5X9G - chains A and D of the 4 polymer chains in the assembly; structure by X-ray diffraction, 3.00 A resolution.

== Chain A (and D) ==
Name: Magnesium transporter MgtE
From: Thermus thermophilus (strain HB8 / ATCC 27634 / DSM 579)
Notes: chain D of this document is another copy of the same molecule, construct and numbering; everything in this record applies to it too
Reference sequence: Q5SMG8 (MGTE_THET8); residue numbers follow UniProt; this construct covers 1-275
Chain sequence (278 residues; row label = number of the first residue in the row; numbers below 1 keep their minus sign (Gly-2 is residue -2)):
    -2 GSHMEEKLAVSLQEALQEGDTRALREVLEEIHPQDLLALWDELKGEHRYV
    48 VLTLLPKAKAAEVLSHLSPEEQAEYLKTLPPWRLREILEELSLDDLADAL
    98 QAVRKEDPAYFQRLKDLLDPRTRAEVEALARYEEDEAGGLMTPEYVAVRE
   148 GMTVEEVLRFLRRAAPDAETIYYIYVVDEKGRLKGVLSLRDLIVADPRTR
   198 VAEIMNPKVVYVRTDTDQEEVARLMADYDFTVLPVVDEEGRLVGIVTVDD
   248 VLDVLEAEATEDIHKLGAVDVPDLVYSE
Disordered / not traced: -2 to 4, 253-275
Construct notes: expression tag (-2 to 0)
Ion coordination: Mg2+ site 1: Asp91, Asp247; Mg2+ site 2: Asp95, Gly136
Residues lining bound ligands: ATP (adenosine-5'-triphosphate): Tyr170, Tyr172, Val183, Leu184, Ser185, Arg187, Asp188, Asn203, Lys205, Val206, Val207, Phe227, Val229, Leu230, Pro231
UniProt features mapped onto this chain:
  - binding site (Mg(2+)): Glu59, Asp91, Asp95, Gly136, Glu216, Ala223, Asp226, Asp247, Asp250, Glu255, Glu258, Asp259
  - binding site (ATP): Tyr170, Ser185, Arg187, Asp188, Val207
  - binding site (Ca(2+)): Glu275
  - binding site (Mn(2+)): Glu275
  - mutagenesis: Glu59 (E59A: Still possesses a slight channel activity), Arg187 (R187E: Decreases ATP binding), Asp226 (D226N: Abolishes the Mg(2+)-dependent suppression of the Mg(2+) influx; when associated with A-250), Phe227 (F227A: Cannot bind ATP), Asp250 (D250A: Abolishes the Mg(2+)-dependent suppression of the Mg(2+) influx; when associated with N-226), Glu258 (E258Q: Abolishes the Mg(2+)-dependent suppression of the Mg(2+) influx), Asp259 (D259N: Abolishes the Mg(2+)-dependent suppression of the Mg(2+) influx)
Reported in the primary citation:
  - binding site for ATP: Tyr170, Arg187, Asp188, Asn203, Val207, Phe227
  - mutagenesis - R187E, F227A: decreased growth in response to Co2+ and Ni2+
  - mutagenesis - R187E: decreased binding to ATP
  - mutagenesis - D188A: unchanged stability in response to ATP

== Chain A / chain D interface ==
Pairs across the interface (31):
  Arg82(A) - Arg101(D)
  Arg82(A) - Pro105(D)
  Leu114(A) - Arg101(D)  hydrogen bond (backbone-side chain)
  Leu115(A) - Arg101(D)  hydrogen bond (backbone-side chain)
  Asp116(A) - Arg101(D)
  Pro117(A) - Arg101(D)
  Pro117(A) - Ala127(D)
  Arg118(A) - Gln98(D)
  Arg118(A) - Ala127(D)
  Arg118(A) - Arg128(D)
  Arg118(A) - Tyr129(D)
  Arg118(A) - Glu130(D)
  Arg118(A) - Glu131(D)  salt bridge
  Ala121(A) - Arg128(D)
  Glu122(A) - Glu130(D)
  Arg146(A) - Glu217(D)  salt bridge
  Met149(A) - Arg220(D)  hydrogen bond
  Glu153(A) - Arg220(D)  salt bridge
  Arg156(A) - Glu216(D)  salt bridge
  Phe157(A) - Asp214(D)
  Arg160(A) - Asp132(D)  salt bridge
  Arg160(A) - Asp214(D)  salt bridge
  Arg160(A) - Gln215(D)
  Arg160(A) - Glu216(D)  salt bridge
  Asp175(A) - Arg210(D)
  Glu176(A) - Tyr208(D)
  Glu176(A) - Arg210(D)  hydrogen bond (backbone-side chain)
  Lys177(A) - Tyr208(D)
  Lys177(A) - Arg210(D)
  Gly178(A) - Arg210(D)
  Arg238(A) - Glu235(D)  hydrogen bond (side chain-backbone)
Interface residues without a listed pair, chain A (21 interface residues in all): Asp113, Val174
Interface residues without a listed pair, chain D (18 interface residues in all): Leu221

== In short ==
21 residues of chain A face 18 of chain D across their interface, with 5 hydrogen bonds and 7 salt bridges.
Polar contacts include Arg118(A)-Glu131(D), Arg146(A)-Glu217(D) and Glu153(A)-Arg220(D). The paper reports a
binding site for ATP at Tyr170(A), Arg187(A) and Asp188(A) among others; R187E and F227A of chain A reduce
growth in response to Co2+ and Ni2+.
Both chains are Magnesium transporter MgtE (Thermus thermophilus (strain HB8 / ATCC 27634 / DSM 579)). Entry
5X9G (Crystal structure of the cytosolic domain of the Mg2+ channel MgtE in complex with ATP) was determined
by X-ray diffraction, deposited together with 5X9H.
